Entry 5G2E (X-ray diffraction, 6.70 A resolution (low resolution: residue-level contacts below are approximate; hydrogen-bond / salt-bridge calls are withheld)); this record covers chains K and L of the 4 polymer chains in the assembly.

[Chain K]
Molecule: Histone H2A type 1
Source organism: Xenopus laevis
UniProt: P06897 (H2A1_XENLA); residues 13-118 here correspond to UniProt positions 14-119 (UniProt number = residue number + 1)
Sequence (107 residues; row label = number of the first residue in the row):
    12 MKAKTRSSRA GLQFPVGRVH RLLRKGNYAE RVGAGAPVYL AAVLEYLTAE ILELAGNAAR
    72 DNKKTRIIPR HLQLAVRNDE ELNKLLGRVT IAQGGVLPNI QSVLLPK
Not modelled in the structure: 12-15, 106-118
Differences from the reference sequence: expression tag (12); conflict Arg-99 (Gly100 in P06897)
Swiss-Prot annotation at these positions:
  - modified residue: Lys-36 (N6-(2-hydroxyisobutyryl)lysine), Lys-74 (N6-(2-hydroxyisobutyryl)lysine), Lys-75 (N6-(2-hydroxyisobutyryl)lysine), Lys-95 (N6-(2-hydroxyisobutyryl)lysine), Gln-104 (N5-methylglutamine), Lys-118 (N6-(2-hydroxyisobutyryl)lysine)
  - cross-link (Glycyl lysine isopeptide (Lys-Gly)): Lys-13 (interchain with G-Cter in ubiquitin), Lys-15 (interchain with G-Cter in ubiquitin)
From the paper describing this entry:
  - mutagenesis - N94E/G98D/R99D/T101D: decreased binding to Nucleosome assembly protein
  - self-association interface (contacts with another copy of this molecule): Asn-94

[Chain L]
Molecule: Histone H2B 1.1
Source organism: Xenopus laevis
UniProt: P02281 (H2B11_XENLA); residues 24-122 here correspond to UniProt positions 28-126 (UniProt number = residue number + 4)
Sequence (100 residues; row label = number of the first residue in the row):
    23 MKKRRKTRKE SYAIYVYKVL KQVHPDTGIS SKAMSIMNSF VNDVFERIAG EASRLAHYNK
    83 RSTITSREIQ TAVRLLLPGE LAKHAVSEGT KAVTKYTSAK
Not modelled in the structure: 23-33
Differences from the reference sequence: expression tag (23); conflict Thr-29 (Ser33 in P02281)
Swiss-Prot annotation at these positions:
  - glycosylation: Ser-109 (O-linked (GlcNAc) serine)
  - cross-link: Lys-117 (Glycyl lysine isopeptide (Lys-Gly) (interchain with G-Cter in ubiquitin))

[Chain K / chain L interface]
Residue-residue contacts (116):
  Arg-17(K) / Tyr-118(L)
  Arg-20(K) / Lys-117(L)
  Arg-20(K) / Tyr-118(L)
  Arg-20(K) / Ala-121(L)
  Arg-20(K) / Lys-122(L)
  Ala-21(K) / Ala-114(L)
  Ala-21(K) / Lys-117(L)
  Ala-21(K) / Tyr-118(L)
  Gly-22(K) / Lys-117(L)
  Leu-23(K) / Ala-114(L)
  Gln-24(K) / Tyr-37(L)
  Gln-24(K) / Lys-40(L)
  Gln-24(K) / Gln-44(L)
  Phe-25(K) / Tyr-34(L)
  Phe-25(K) / Tyr-37(L)
  Phe-25(K) / Val-41(L)
  Pro-26(K) / Tyr-37(L)
  Arg-29(K) / Tyr-37(L)
  Leu-33(K) / Tyr-34(L)
  Leu-33(K) / Phe-67(L)
  Leu-34(K) / Phe-67(L)
  Tyr-39(K) / Phe-67(L)
  Tyr-39(K) / Ala-71(L)
  Tyr-39(K) / Ser-75(L)
  Tyr-39(K) / His-79(L)
  Tyr-39(K) / Ile-86(L)
  Ala-40(K) / Ile-86(L)
  Glu-41(K) / Ser-84(L)
  Arg-42(K) / Ser-84(L)
  Arg-42(K) / Thr-85(L)
  Arg-42(K) / Ile-86(L)
  Val-43(K) / Ile-86(L)
  Gly-44(K) / Ile-86(L)
  Ala-45(K) / Tyr-118(L)
  Gly-46(K) / Ser-88(L)
  Gly-46(K) / Val-115(L)
  Ala-47(K) / Ile-86(L)
  Ala-47(K) / Thr-87(L)
  Ala-47(K) / Ser-88(L)
  Ala-47(K) / Ile-91(L)
  Val-49(K) / Ala-114(L)
  Val-49(K) / Val-115(L)
  Val-49(K) / Tyr-118(L)
  Tyr-50(K) / Ser-88(L)
  Tyr-50(K) / Gln-92(L)
  Tyr-50(K) / Ala-107(L)
  Tyr-50(K) / Val-108(L)
  Tyr-50(K) / Gly-111(L)
  Tyr-50(K) / Thr-112(L)
  Tyr-50(K) / Val-115(L)
  Leu-51(K) / Phe-67(L)
  Leu-51(K) / Ile-70(L)
  Leu-51(K) / Ile-91(L)
  Ala-53(K) / Glu-110(L)
  Ala-53(K) / Gly-111(L)
  Ala-53(K) / Ala-114(L)
  Val-54(K) / Ala-107(L)
  Leu-55(K) / Val-66(L)
  Tyr-57(K) / Leu-103(L)
  Tyr-57(K) / His-106(L)
  Tyr-57(K) / Glu-110(L)
  Leu-58(K) / Val-66(L)
  Leu-58(K) / Leu-103(L)
  Thr-59(K) / Val-41(L)
  Thr-59(K) / Val-63(L)
  Ala-60(K) / Val-41(L)
  Ile-62(K) / Met-59(L)
  Ile-62(K) / Phe-62(L)
  Leu-63(K) / Val-38(L)
  Leu-63(K) / Leu-42(L)
  Leu-63(K) / His-46(L)
  Leu-63(K) / Met-59(L)
  Glu-64(K) / Val-45(L)
  Glu-64(K) / His-46(L)
  Gly-67(K) / His-46(L)
  Asn-68(K) / His-46(L)
  Arg-71(K) / His-46(L)
  Thr-76(K) / Asp-48(L)
  Thr-76(K) / Thr-49(L)
  Thr-76(K) / Gly-50(L)
  Arg-77(K) / Gly-50(L)
  Arg-77(K) / Ile-51(L)
  Arg-77(K) / Ser-52(L)
  Ile-78(K) / Leu-42(L)
  Ile-78(K) / Thr-49(L)
  Ile-78(K) / Gly-50(L)
  Ile-78(K) / Ile-51(L)
  Ile-78(K) / Ser-52(L)
  Ile-78(K) / Ala-55(L)
  Ile-79(K) / Ser-52(L)
  Ile-79(K) / Ala-55(L)
  Pro-80(K) / Ser-52(L)
  Pro-80(K) / Lys-54(L)
  Pro-80(K) / Ala-55(L)
  Pro-80(K) / Ile-58(L)
  Leu-83(K) / Ala-55(L)
  Leu-83(K) / Met-59(L)
  Glu-92(K) / Pro-100(L)
  Glu-92(K) / Gly-101(L)
  Glu-92(K) / Glu-102(L)
  Glu-92(K) / Leu-103(L)
  Leu-93(K) / Leu-103(L)
  Lys-95(K) / Pro-100(L)
  Leu-96(K) / Phe-62(L)
  Leu-96(K) / Arg-69(L)
  Leu-96(K) / Leu-99(L)
  Leu-96(K) / Leu-103(L)
  Leu-97(K) / Arg-69(L)
  Gly-98(K) / Arg-69(L)
  Arg-99(K) / Arg-69(L)
  Arg-99(K) / Leu-97(L)
  Arg-99(K) / Leu-98(L)
  Val-100(K) / Asp-65(L)
  Val-100(K) / Val-66(L)
  Val-100(K) / Arg-69(L)
  Thr-101(K) / Arg-69(L)
Other interface residues (no listed pair), chain K (56 interface residues in all): Ser-19, Val-30, Glu-56, Glu-61, Ile-102
Other interface residues (no listed pair), chain L (57 interface residues in all): Glu-68, Gly-72, Val-95

[Summary]
The interface between chain K and chain L involves 56 residues on one side and 57 on the other. From the
paper: N94E/G98D/R99D/T101D of chain K reduce binding to Nucleosome assembly protein; a self-association
interface involving Asn-94(K).
Chain K is Histone H2A type 1 and chain L is Histone H2B 1.1, both from Xenopus laevis; the structure,
Structure of the Nap1 H2A H2B complex, was determined by X-ray diffraction.
